PDB entry 6PZ6 | X-ray diffraction, 1.70 A resolution | chains B and C of the 6 polymer chains in the assembly

[Chain B]
Name: VIQKI D4(beta-L-homoaspartic acid) synthetic peptid derived from Fusion glycoprotein F1e
Reference sequence: P06828 (FUS_PI3H4); residue numbers follow UniProt; this construct covers 449-484
Chain sequence (38 residues; row label = number of the first residue in the row):
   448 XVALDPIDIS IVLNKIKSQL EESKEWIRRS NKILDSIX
Unresolved in the structure: 448-450
Construct notes: acetylation (448); engineered mutation V459 (Glu in P06828), I463 (Ala in P06828), Q466 (Asp in P06828), K479 (Gln in P06828), I480 (Lys in P06828); amidation (485)
Modified positions: ACE (acetyl group) at position 448; D452 (3-aminopentanedioic acid; B3D); NH2 (amino group) at position 485
Reported in the primary citation:
  - contacts within the chain: D455-S457

[Chain C]
Name: Fusion glycoprotein F1
Reference sequence: P06828 (FUS_PI3H4); residue numbers follow UniProt; this construct covers 139-189
Chain sequence (53 residues; each row starts with the number of its first residue):
   138 XQARSDIEKL KEAIRDTNKA VQSVQSSIGN LIVAIKSVQD YVNKEIVPSI ARX
Unresolved in the structure: 138-140, 188-190
Construct notes: acetylation (138); amidation (190)
Modified positions: ACE (acetyl group) at position 138; NH2 (amino group) at position 190

[Chain B / chain C interface]
Pairs across the interface (37; chain B residue first):
  L451(B) - Y178(C)
  L451(B) - E182(C)
  L451(B) - I183(C)  hydrophobic
  D452(B) - Y178(C)  hydrogen bond (backbone-side chain)
  P453(B) - Y178(C)
  I454(B) - Y178(C)  hydrophobic
  I456(B) - S174(C)
  V459(B) - N167(C)
  K462(B) - N167(C)
  I463(B) - S164(C)
  I463(B) - N167(C)
  I463(B) - L168(C)
  Q466(B) - S160(C)
  Q466(B) - S163(C)
  Q466(B) - S164(C)  hydrogen bond (side chain-backbone)
  Q466(B) - N167(C)  hydrogen bond
  E469(B) - S160(C)
  S470(B) - A157(C)  hydrogen bond (side chain-backbone)
  S470(B) - S160(C)
  S470(B) - V161(C)
  W473(B) - D153(C)
  W473(B) - K156(C)
  W473(B) - A157(C)  hydrophobic
  W473(B) - S160(C)
  I474(B) - A157(C)  hydrophobic
  R476(B) - D153(C)
  S477(B) - A150(C)  hydrogen bond (side chain-backbone)
  S477(B) - D153(C)
  S477(B) - T154(C)  hydrogen bond
  I480(B) - K146(C)
  I480(B) - E149(C)
  I480(B) - D153(C)
  L481(B) - A150(C)  hydrophobic
  S483(B) - K146(C)  hydrogen bond (backbone-side chain)
  I484(B) - D143(C)
  I484(B) - K146(C)
  I484(B) - L147(C)  hydrophobic
Interface residues without a listed pair, chain B (20 interface residues in all): L460
Interface residues without a listed pair, chain C (22 interface residues in all): V170, A171, V175

[Overview]
20 residues of chain B and 22 residues of chain C are in contact; the contacts include 7 hydrogen bonds. Polar
contacts include D452(B)-Y178(C), Q466(B)-S164(C) and Q466(B)-N167(C). From the paper: contacts within the
chain involving D455(B) and S457(B).
Here chain B is VIQKI D4(beta-L-homoaspartic acid) synthetic peptid derived from Fusion glycoprotein F1e and
chain C is Fusion glycoprotein F1. Entry 6PZ6 (Co-assembly of VIQKI D452(beta-L-homoaspartic acid) with human
parainfluenza virus type 3 (HPIV3) fusion glycoprotein N-terminal heptad ...) was determined by X-ray
diffraction together with 6V3V, 6VAS, 6PYQ and 6PRL from the same study.
